3DRC - chains A and B; structure by X-ray diffraction, 1.90 A resolution.

Chain A (and B):
Protein: Dihydrofolate reductase
Organism: Escherichia coli
Notes: EC 1.5.1.3; chain B of this document is another copy of the same molecule, construct and numbering; everything in this record applies to it too
UniProtKB: P0ABQ4 (DYR_ECOLI); residues 1-159 here = UniProt positions 1-159
Chain sequence (159 residues; row label = number of the first residue in the row):
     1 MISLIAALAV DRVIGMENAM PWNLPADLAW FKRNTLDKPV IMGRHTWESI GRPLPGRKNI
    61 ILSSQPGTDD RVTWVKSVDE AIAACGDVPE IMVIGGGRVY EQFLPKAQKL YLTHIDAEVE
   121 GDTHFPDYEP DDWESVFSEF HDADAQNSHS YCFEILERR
Differences from the reference sequence: conflict Asp-37 (Asn in P0ABQ4)
Ligand contacts: methotrexate (MTX): Ile-5, Ala-6, Ala-7, Asp-27, Leu-28, Trp-30, Phe-31, Lys-32, Thr-46, Ser-49, Ile-50, Arg-52, Leu-54, Arg-57, Ile-94, Tyr-100, Thr-113
UniProt features mapped onto this chain:
  - binding site (substrate): Ile-5, Asp-27, Arg-52, Arg-57, Thr-113
  - binding site (NADP(+)): Ala-7, Val-13 to Ala-19, His-45, Thr-46, Ser-63, Ser-64, Lys-76, Gly-95 to Gln-102
  - natural variant: Leu-28 (L28R: In strain: B[RT500] isozyme 2), Trp-30 (W30G: In strain: 1810), Glu-154 (E154K: In strain: B[MB1428]; E154Q: In strain: 1810)
  - mutagenesis: Met-16 (M16F/S: Increases catalytic rate about 2-fold; M16N: Increases catalytic rate about 2-fold. Increases catalytic rate about 7-fold; when associated with L-20; Y-42; F-92; A-85 and S-152), Met-20 (M20I/V: Increases catalytic rate 2-fold; M20L: Increases catalytic rate 2.5-fold. Increases catalytic rate about 7-fold; when associated with N-16; Y-42; F-92; A-85 and S-152), Met-42 (M42V: Increases catalytic rate almost 2-fold; M42Y: Increases catalytic rate almost 2-fold. Increases catalytic rate about 7-fold; when associated with N-16; L-20; A-85; F-92 and S-152), Cys-85 (C85A: Decreases catalytic rate by one third. Increases catalytic rate about 7-fold; when associated with N-16; L-20; Y-42; F-92 and S-152), Met-92 (M92F: No effect. Increases catalytic rate about 7-fold; when associated with N-16; L-20; Y-42; A-85 and S-152; M92L: No effect), Cys-152 (C152S: Increases catalytic rate 1.5-fold. Increases catalytic rate about 7-fold; when associated with N-16; L-20; Y-42; A-85 and F-92)

Interface between chain A and chain B:
Residue-residue contacts - 33 pairs, chain A then chain B:
  Glu-17(A) / Ala-145(B)
  Asn-18(A) / Ala-143(B)
  Asn-18(A) / Asp-144(B)  hydrogen bond (side chain-backbone)
  Asn-18(A) / Ala-145(B)
  Ala-19(A) / Asp-144(B)  hydrogen bond (backbone-backbone)
  Ala-19(A) / Ala-145(B)
  Ala-19(A) / Gln-146(B)
  Ala-19(A) / Asn-147(B)
  Ala-19(A) / Ser-148(B)
  Met-20(A) / Ser-148(B)
  Pro-21(A) / Pro-21(B)
  Pro-21(A) / Ser-148(B)
  Pro-21(A) / His-149(B)
  Trp-22(A) / Asn-23(B)
  Asn-23(A) / Met-20(B)
  Asn-23(A) / Trp-22(B)
  Glu-48(A) / Ala-145(B)
  Ser-49(A) / Ala-145(B)  hydrogen bond (side chain-backbone)
  Ser-49(A) / Gln-146(B)
  Ile-50(A) / Gln-146(B)
  Gly-51(A) / Gln-146(B)
  Ala-143(A) / Asn-18(B)
  Asp-144(A) / Asn-18(B)
  Asp-144(A) / Ala-19(B)  hydrogen bond (backbone-backbone)
  Ala-145(A) / Ala-19(B)
  Gln-146(A) / Ala-19(B)
  Gln-146(A) / Glu-48(B)
  Gln-146(A) / Ser-49(B)  hydrogen bond (side chain-backbone)
  Asn-147(A) / Ala-19(B)
  Ser-148(A) / Ala-19(B)
  Ser-148(A) / Met-20(B)
  Ser-148(A) / Pro-21(B)
  His-149(A) / Pro-21(B)

Summary:
Chain A and chain B form an interface of 18 and 15 residues respectively; the contacts include 5 hydrogen
bonds. Polar contacts include Asn-18(A)/Asp-144(B), Ser-49(A)/Ala-145(B) and Gln-146(A)/Ser-49(B). Ligands of
chain A: methotrexate.
Chain A and chain B are both Dihydrofolate reductase (Escherichia coli); the structure, Investigation of the
functional role of tryptophan-22 in escherichia coli dihydrofolate reductase by site-directed mutagenesis, was
determined by X-ray diffraction together with 2DRC from the same study.
